Entry 9I7P (electron microscopy, 3.20 A resolution); this record covers chains A and B of the 10 polymer chains in the assembly.

[Chain A (and B)]
Name: Mitochondrial import receptor subunit (Tom40)-like protein
Source organism: Thermochaetoides thermophila DSM 1495
Notes: chain B of this document is another copy of the same molecule, construct and numbering; everything in this record applies to it too
UniProtKB: G0S7S2 (G0S7S2_CHATD); numbering as in UniProt; present here: 1-256, 267-347
Amino-acid sequence (347 residues; numbered 1 to 347 plus 9 insertion-coded residues; 9 numbers in that range are skipped by the numbering (no residue carries them; nothing is unmodelled there); the number before each row is that of its first residue; a row labelled like 256A-256I holds insertion residues (256A, then the next letters in order)):
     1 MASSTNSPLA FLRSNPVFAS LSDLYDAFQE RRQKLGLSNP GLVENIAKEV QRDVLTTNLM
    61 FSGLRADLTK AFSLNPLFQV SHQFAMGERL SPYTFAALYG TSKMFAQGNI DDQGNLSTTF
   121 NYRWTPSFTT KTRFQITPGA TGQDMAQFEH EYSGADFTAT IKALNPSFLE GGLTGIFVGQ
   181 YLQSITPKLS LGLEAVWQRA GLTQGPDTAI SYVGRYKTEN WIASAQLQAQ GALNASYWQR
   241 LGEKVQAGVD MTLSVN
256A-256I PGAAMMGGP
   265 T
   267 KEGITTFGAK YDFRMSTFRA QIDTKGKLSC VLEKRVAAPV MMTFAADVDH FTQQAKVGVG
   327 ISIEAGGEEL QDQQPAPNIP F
Not modelled in the structure: 1-20, 256A-256I
Residues lining bound ligands:
  - DU0 (2-[2-[(1S,2S,4S,5'R,6R,7S,8R,9S,12S,13R,16S)-5',7,9,13-tetramethylspiro[5-oxapentacyclo[10.8.0.02,9.04,8.013,18]icos-18-ene-6,2'-oxane]-16-yl]oxyethyl]propane-1,3-diol), molecule 1: Leu68, Ala303, Pro305, Val306, Ile329
  - DU0, molecule 2: Lys188, Leu189, Leu191, Val213, Gly214, Arg215, Tyr216, Trp221, Ala223, Ser224, Ala225
  - DU0, molecule 3: Trp221, Ala223, Ser224, Ala225, Ala235, Ser236, Tyr237
  - 1,2-diacyl-sn-glycero-3-phosphocholine (PC1), molecule 1: His82, Tyr93, Phe95, Ile110, Asp111, Asp112, Gln113, Gly114
  - 1,2-diacyl-sn-glycero-3-phosphocholine (PC1), molecule 2: His82, Phe84, Tyr93, Asp112, Gln113
  - 1,2-diacyl-sn-glycero-3-phosphocholine (PC1), molecule 3: Phe134, Gln135, Ile136, Gln143, Asp144, Met145, Ala146, Phe148, Asn165, Pro166
  - 1,2-diacyl-sn-glycero-3-phosphocholine (PC1), molecule 4: Phe273, Gly274, Ala275, Tyr277, Phe284, Ala286, Gln287, Ile288, Leu294
  - diundecyl phosphatidyl choline (PLC): Leu64, Arg65, Ala66, Phe84, Met86, Leu298, Lys300, Val302, Met308, Phe310, Val325, Ile327

[Interface between chain A and chain B]
Residue-residue contacts - 20 pairs, chain A then chain B:
  Gly63(A) - Val323(B)
  Leu64(A) - Val314(B)  hydrophobic
  Leu64(A) - Ala321(B)  hydrophobic
  Leu64(A) - Val323(B)  hydrophobic
  Met86(A) - Val314(B)  hydrophobic
  Met86(A) - Gln319(B)
  Met86(A) - Ala321(B)  hydrophobic
  Pro92(A) - Gln319(B)
  Phe310(A) - Val325(B)  hydrophobic
  Val314(A) - Leu64(B)  hydrophobic
  Val314(A) - Met86(B)  hydrophobic
  Gln319(A) - Met86(B)
  Gln319(A) - Pro92(B)
  Ala321(A) - Leu64(B)  hydrophobic
  Ala321(A) - Met86(B)  hydrophobic
  Val323(A) - Gly63(B)
  Val323(A) - Leu64(B)  hydrophobic
  Val323(A) - Val325(B)  hydrophobic
  Val325(A) - Phe310(B)  hydrophobic
  Val325(A) - Val323(B)  hydrophobic
Also at the interface, not in a pair above, chain A (11 interface residues in all): Ala312
Also at the interface, not in a pair above, chain B (11 interface residues in all): Ala312

[Overview]
Chain A and chain B each contribute 11 residues to their interface. Ligands of chain A: 4 copies of
1,2-diacyl-sn-glycero-3-phosphocholine, 3 copies of compound DU0 and diundecyl phosphatidyl choline.
Both chains are Mitochondrial import receptor subunit (Tom40)-like protein (Thermochaetoides thermophila DSM
1495). Entry 9I7P (CryoEM structure of the Chaetomium thermophilum TOM core complex at 3.2 angstrom
resolution) was determined by electron microscopy (same publication as 9I6B and 9I7T).
